PDB entry 9BPG | electron microscopy, 3.30 A resolution | chains G and H of the 19 polymer chains in the assembly

# Chain G
Molecule: ATP synthase subunit gamma
Organism: Artemia franciscana
UniProt: A0AA88HFG7 (A0AA88HFG7_ARTSF); residues -21 to 268 here correspond to UniProt positions 1-290 (UniProt number = residue number + 22)
Amino-acid sequence (290 residues; row label = number of the first residue in the row; numbers below 1 keep their minus sign (Met-21 is residue -21)):
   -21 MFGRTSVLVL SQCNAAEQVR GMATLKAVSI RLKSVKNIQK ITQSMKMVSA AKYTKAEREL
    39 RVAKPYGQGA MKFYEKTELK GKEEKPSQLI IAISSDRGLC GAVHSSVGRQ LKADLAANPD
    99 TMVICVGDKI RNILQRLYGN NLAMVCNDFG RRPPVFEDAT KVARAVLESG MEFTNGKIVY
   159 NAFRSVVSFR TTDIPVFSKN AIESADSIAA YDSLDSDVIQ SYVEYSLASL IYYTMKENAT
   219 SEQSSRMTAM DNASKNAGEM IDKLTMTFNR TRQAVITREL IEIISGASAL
Disordered / not traced: -21 to 18, 60-65, 233-268

# Chain H
Molecule: ATP synthase subunit delta
Organism: Artemia franciscana
Amino-acid sequence (169 residues; row label = number of the first residue in the row; numbers below 1 keep their minus sign (Met-18 is residue -18)):
   -18 MVSLTGDVST VVGPTEVDSA EVGFADVSSA WDNQMAFTFA APSQVFYNNA NIRQVDVPSF
    42 SGSFGILPAH VATLAVLKPG VVTVYQEDGS TKKYFVSSGT VTVNDDSSVQ VLAEEAVPVE
   102 NLDLQAARDI LSKAQSDVTS AGADMLKLAE GQIAVEVGEA LVKAAEGQL
Disordered / not traced: -18 to 14, 149-150

# How chain G and chain H interact
Contacting residue pairs (41):
  Val40(G) - Ser24(H)
  Val40(G) - Val26(H)
  Pro43(G) - Asn29(H)
  Tyr44(G) - Ala21(H)
  Tyr44(G) - Pro23(H)  hydrophobic
  Tyr44(G) - Leu93(H)
  Tyr44(G) - Ala94(H)
  Gly47(G) - Gln91(H)
  Ala48(G) - Leu93(H)  hydrophobic
  Lys50(G) - Gln91(H)
  Phe51(G) - Leu55(H)  hydrophobic
  Phe51(G) - Thr83(H)
  Phe51(G) - Gln91(H)
  Lys54(G) - Asp86(H)
  Lys54(G) - Asp87(H)
  Phe134(G) - Pro23(H)  hydrophobic
  Phe134(G) - Glu95(H)
  Ile186(G) - Leu55(H)  hydrophobic
  Ala188(G) - Ala53(H)
  Tyr189(G) - Ala53(H)
  Tyr189(G) - Thr54(H)
  Tyr189(G) - Val84(H)
  Tyr189(G) - Asn85(H)  hydrogen bond
  Asp190(G) - Ala53(H)  hydrogen bond (backbone-backbone)
  Asp190(G) - Thr54(H)  hydrogen bond (backbone-side chain)
  Ser191(G) - Thr54(H)
  Leu192(G) - Leu55(H)
  Val196(G) - Ser42(H)
  Val196(G) - Leu55(H)
  Val196(G) - Val57(H)
  Ser199(G) - Val57(H)
  Tyr200(G) - Leu55(H)  hydrophobic
  Tyr200(G) - Val57(H)
  Tyr200(G) - Thr81(H)
  Tyr200(G) - Thr83(H)  hydrogen bond
  Tyr203(G) - Gly80(H)
  Tyr203(G) - Thr81(H)
  Tyr203(G) - Leu93(H)
  Tyr203(G) - Ala94(H)  hydrogen bond (side chain-backbone)
  Tyr203(G) - Glu95(H)  hydrogen bond
  Tyr210(G) - Pro23(H)  hydrogen bond (side chain-backbone)
Also at the interface, not in a pair above, chain H (28 interface residues in all): Thr19, Ala22, Gln25, Val52, Ala56, Val82, Ser89

# In short
20 residues of chain G and 28 residues of chain H are in contact, with 7 hydrogen bonds. Among the polar pairs
are Tyr189(G)-Asn85(H), Asp190(G)-Thr54(H) and Tyr200(G)-Thr83(H).
Here chain G is ATP synthase subunit gamma and chain H is ATP synthase subunit delta, both from Artemia
franciscana. Entry 9BPG (Artemia franciscana ATP synthase FO domain, state 1, pH 7.0) was determined by
electron microscopy together with 9B0X and 9B3J from the same study.
